3L7Z - chains B and G of the 9 polymer chains in the assembly; structure by X-ray diffraction, 2.41 A resolution.

Chain B:
Name: Probable exosome complex exonuclease 1
From: Sulfolobus solfataricus
Notes: EC 3.1.13.-
UniProt: Q9UXC2 (ECX1_SULSO); residues 1-245 here correspond to UniProt positions 4-248 (UniProt number = residue number + 3)
Sequence (245 residues; each row starts with the number of its first residue):
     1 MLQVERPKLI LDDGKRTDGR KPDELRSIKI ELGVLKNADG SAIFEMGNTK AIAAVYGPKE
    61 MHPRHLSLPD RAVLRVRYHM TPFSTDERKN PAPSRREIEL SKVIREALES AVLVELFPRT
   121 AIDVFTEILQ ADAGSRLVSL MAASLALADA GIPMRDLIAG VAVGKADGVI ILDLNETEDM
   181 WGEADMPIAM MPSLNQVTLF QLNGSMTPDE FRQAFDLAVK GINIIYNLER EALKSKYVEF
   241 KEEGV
Unresolved in the structure: 1-6, 239-245

Chain G:
Name: Probable exosome complex exonuclease 2
From: Sulfolobus solfataricus
Notes: EC 3.1.13.-
UniProt: Q9UXC0 (ECX2_SULSO); aligned to UniProt positions 1-271 over residues 1-271 (the alignment contains insertions or deletions, so no single offset holds)
Sequence (271 residues; each row starts with the number of its first residue):
     1 MSSTPSNQNI IPIIKKESIV SLFEKGIRQD GRKLTDYRPL SITLDYAKKA DGSALVKLGT
    61 TMVLAGTKLE IDKPYEDTPN QGNLIVNVEL LPLAYTTFEP GPPDENAIEL ARVVDRSLRD
   121 SKALDLTKLV IEPGKSVWTV WLDVYVLDYG GNVLDACTLA SVAALYNTKV YKVEQISVNK
   181 NEVVGKLPLN YPVVTISVAK VDKYLVVDPD LDEESIMDAK ISFSYTPDLK IVGIQKSGKG
   241 SMSLQDIDQA ENTARSTAVK LLEELKKHLG I
Unresolved in the structure: 271
Differences from the reference sequence: engineered mutation T96 (Glu in Q9UXC0)

Interface between chain B and chain G:
Contacting residue pairs (52):
  V34(B) - M62(G)
  L35(B) - L93(G)  hydrophobic
  L35(B) - L147(G)
  L35(B) - D148(G)
  K36(B) - D148(G)  hydrogen bond (backbone-side chain)
  N37(B) - L93(G)
  N37(B) - A94(G)
  N37(B) - D148(G)  hydrogen bond (backbone-side chain)
  N37(B) - Y149(G)  hydrogen bond (side chain-backbone)
  I43(B) - Y46(G)
  A54(B) - L93(G)  hydrophobic
  Y56(B) - L93(G)  hydrogen bond (side chain-backbone)
  Y56(B) - A94(G)
  Y56(B) - Y95(G)  hydrogen bond (side chain-backbone)
  Y56(B) - T96(G)
  K59(B) - T96(G)  hydrogen bond (side chain-backbone)
  R75(B) - E99(G)  salt bridge
  R77(B) - P100(G)
  H79(B) - Y145(G)
  P82(B) - D143(G)
  P82(B) - Y145(G)
  F83(B) - A47(G)  hydrophobic
  F83(B) - K49(G)
  F83(B) - A50(G)  hydrogen bond (backbone-backbone)
  F83(B) - L64(G)  hydrophobic
  F83(B) - G66(G)
  F83(B) - K68(G)
  F83(B) - D143(G)
  S84(B) - K49(G)
  T85(B) - K49(G)
  T85(B) - K68(G)  hydrogen bond (backbone-side chain)
  D86(B) - K49(G)  salt bridge
  D86(B) - K68(G)  hydrogen bond (backbone-side chain)
  R88(B) - K68(G)
  R88(B) - E70(G)
  R88(B) - W141(G)
  R88(B) - D143(G)  salt bridge
  P91(B) - E89(G)
  P91(B) - Y145(G)
  F125(B) - P92(G)
  F125(B) - L93(G)  hydrophobic
  F125(B) - P100(G)  hydrophobic
  E127(B) - L91(G)
  E127(B) - L93(G)
  E127(B) - Y145(G)
  L129(B) - A47(G)
  L129(B) - L64(G)  hydrophobic
  Q130(B) - Y46(G)
  Q130(B) - A47(G)
  Q130(B) - K48(G)  hydrogen bond (side chain-backbone)
  A131(B) - K49(G)  hydrogen bond (backbone-side chain)
  D132(B) - K49(G)  salt bridge
Other interface residues (no listed pair), chain B (30 interface residues in all): A38, I52, T81, E87, D123, T126
Other interface residues (no listed pair), chain G (31 interface residues in all): T60, A65, N87, G101, G150, L211

Summary:
The interface between chain B and chain G involves 30 residues on one side and 31 on the other; the contacts
include 11 hydrogen bonds and 4 salt bridges. Polar pairs include R75(B)-E99(G), D86(B)-K49(G) and
R88(B)-D143(G).
Here chain B is Probable exosome complex exonuclease 1 and chain G is Probable exosome complex exonuclease 2,
both from Sulfolobus solfataricus. Entry 3L7Z (Crystal structure of the S. solfataricus archaeal exosome) was
determined by X-ray diffraction.
